Entry 5FJ9 (electron microscopy, 4.60 A resolution (low resolution: residue-level contacts below are approximate; hydrogen-bond / salt-bridge calls are withheld)); this record covers chains A and G of the 17 polymer chains in the assembly.

Chain A:
Molecule: DNA-directed RNA polymerase III subunit RPC1
From: Saccharomyces cerevisiae
Notes: EC 2.7.7.6
Reference sequence: P04051 (RPC1_YEAST); residues 1-1460 here = UniProt positions 1-1460
Sequence (1460 residues; row label = number of the first residue in the row):
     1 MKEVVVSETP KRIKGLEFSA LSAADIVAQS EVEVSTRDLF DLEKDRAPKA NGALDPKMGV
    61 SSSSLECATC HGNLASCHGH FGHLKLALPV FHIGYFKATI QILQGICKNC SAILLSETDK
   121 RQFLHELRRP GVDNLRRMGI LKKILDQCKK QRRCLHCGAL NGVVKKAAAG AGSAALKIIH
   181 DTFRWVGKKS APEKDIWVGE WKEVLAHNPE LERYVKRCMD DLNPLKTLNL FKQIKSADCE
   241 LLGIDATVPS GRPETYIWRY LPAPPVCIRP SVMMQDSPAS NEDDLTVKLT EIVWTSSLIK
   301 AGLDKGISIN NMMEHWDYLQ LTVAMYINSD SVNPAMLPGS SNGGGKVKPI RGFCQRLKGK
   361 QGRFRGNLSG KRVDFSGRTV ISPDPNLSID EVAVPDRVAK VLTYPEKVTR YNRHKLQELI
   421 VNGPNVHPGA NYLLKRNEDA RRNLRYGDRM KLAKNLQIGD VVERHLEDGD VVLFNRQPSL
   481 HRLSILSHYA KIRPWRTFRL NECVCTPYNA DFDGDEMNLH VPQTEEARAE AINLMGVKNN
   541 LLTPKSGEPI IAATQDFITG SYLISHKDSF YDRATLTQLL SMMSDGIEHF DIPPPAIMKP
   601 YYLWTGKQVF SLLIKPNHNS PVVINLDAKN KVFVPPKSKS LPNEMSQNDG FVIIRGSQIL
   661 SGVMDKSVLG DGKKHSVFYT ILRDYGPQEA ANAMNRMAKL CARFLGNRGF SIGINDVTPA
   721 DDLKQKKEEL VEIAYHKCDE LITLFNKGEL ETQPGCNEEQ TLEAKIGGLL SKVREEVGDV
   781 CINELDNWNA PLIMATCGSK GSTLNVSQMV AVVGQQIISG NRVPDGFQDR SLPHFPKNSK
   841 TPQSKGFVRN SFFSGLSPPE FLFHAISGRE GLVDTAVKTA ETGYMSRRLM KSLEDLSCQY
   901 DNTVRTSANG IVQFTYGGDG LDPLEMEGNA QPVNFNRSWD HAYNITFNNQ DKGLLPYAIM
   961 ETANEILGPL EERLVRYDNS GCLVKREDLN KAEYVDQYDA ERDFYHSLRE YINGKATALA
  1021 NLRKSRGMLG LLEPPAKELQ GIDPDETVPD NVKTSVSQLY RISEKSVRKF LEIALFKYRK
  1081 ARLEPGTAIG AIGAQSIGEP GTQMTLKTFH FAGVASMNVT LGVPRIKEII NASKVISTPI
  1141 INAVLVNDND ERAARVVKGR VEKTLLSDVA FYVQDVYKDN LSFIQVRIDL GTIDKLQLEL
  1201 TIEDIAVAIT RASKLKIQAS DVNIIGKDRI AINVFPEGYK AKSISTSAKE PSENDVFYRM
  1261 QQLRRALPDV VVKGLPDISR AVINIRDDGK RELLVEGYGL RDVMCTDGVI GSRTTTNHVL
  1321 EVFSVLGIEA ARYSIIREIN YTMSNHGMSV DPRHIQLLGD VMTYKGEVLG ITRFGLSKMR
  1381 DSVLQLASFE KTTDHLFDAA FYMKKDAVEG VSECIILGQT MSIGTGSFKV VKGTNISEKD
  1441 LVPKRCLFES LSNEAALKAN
Disordered / not traced: 1, 169-174, 338-347, 1101-1116, 1237-1251
Curated features (UniProtKB/Swiss-Prot):
  - region: P858 to E870 (Bridging helix)
  - binding site (Zn(2+)): C67, C70, C77, H80, C107, C110, C154
  - binding site (Mg(2+)): D511, D513, D515
  - mutagenesis: T506 (T506I: Temperature-sensitive), N509 (N509Y: Temperature-sensitive), N518 (N518Q: Temperature-sensitive)
Ion coordination: Zn2+ site 1: C67, C70, C77, H80; Zn2+ site 2: C107, N109, C110, C154, C157

Chain G:
Molecule: DNA-directed RNA polymerase III subunit RPC8
From: Saccharomyces cerevisiae
Reference sequence: P35718 (RPC8_YEAST); numbering as in UniProt (aligned over 1-212)
Sequence (212 residues; numbered 1 to 212; the number before each row is that of its first residue):
     1 MFILSKIADL VRIPPDQFHR DTISAITHQL NNKFANKIIP NVGLCITIYD LLTVEEGQLK
    61 PGDGSSYINV TFRAVVFKPF LGEIVTGWIS KCTAEGIKVS LLGIFDDIFI PQNMLFEGCY
   121 YTPEESAWIW PMDEETKLYF DVNEKIRFRI EREVFVDVKP KSPKERELEE RAQLENEIEG
   181 KNEETPQNEK PPAYALLGSC QTDGMGLVSW WE
Disordered / not traced: 1, 132-136, 174-188
Curated features (UniProtKB/Swiss-Prot):
  - modified residue: S162 (Phosphoserine)

Interface between chain A and chain G:
Pairs across the interface (33):
  K2(A) - I38(G)
  K2(A) - A193(G)
  E3(A) - K37(G)
  E3(A) - I38(G)
  V4(A) - I38(G)
  V5(A) - K33(G)
  V5(A) - F34(G)
  V5(A) - K37(G)
  V5(A) - I38(G)
  A68(A) - K164(G)
  T69(A) - K164(G)
  H71(A) - E167(G)
  K1429(A) - P61(G)
  V1430(A) - L59(G)
  V1431(A) - G57(G)
  K1432(A) - F18(G)
  K1432(A) - G57(G)
  T1434(A) - T22(G)
  T1434(A) - E55(G)
  T1434(A) - E56(G)
  T1434(A) - G57(G)
  T1434(A) - I68(G)
  I1436(A) - I23(G)
  I1436(A) - V54(G)
  L1441(A) - L51(G)
  L1441(A) - L52(G)
  L1441(A) - T53(G)
  L1441(A) - V54(G)
  P1443(A) - D50(G)
  P1443(A) - L52(G)
  P1443(A) - R73(G)
  K1444(A) - Y49(G)
  R1445(A) - R73(G)
Also at the interface, not in a pair above, chain A (19 interface residues in all): V6, K57
Also at the interface, not in a pair above, chain G (30 interface residues in all): D21, N36, P40, Q58, S66, P163, Y194

Summary:
19 residues of chain A and 30 residues of chain G are in contact. C67(A), C70(A), C77(A) and H80(A) coordinate
Zn2+ site 1. Curated annotation (UniProt) lists 7 Zn2+-binding residues, 3 Mg2+-binding residues and 3
mutagenesis sites on chain A.
Chain A is DNA-directed RNA polymerase III subunit RPC1 and chain G is DNA-directed RNA polymerase III subunit
RPC8, both from Saccharomyces cerevisiae; the structure, Cryo-EM structure of yeast apo RNA polymerase III at
4.6 A, was determined by electron microscopy (same publication as 5FJ8 and 5FJA).
